7E84 - chains A and G of the 8 polymer chains in the assembly; structure by electron microscopy, 3.10 A resolution.

# Chain A (and G)
Name: Potassium voltage-gated channel subfamily D member 2
From: Octodon degus
Notes: chain G of this document is another copy of the same molecule, construct and numbering; everything in this record applies to it too
Reference sequence: A0A6P6DHQ6 (A0A6P6DHQ6_OCTDE); the author numbering skips numbers that UniProt does not, so the offset changes along the chain: 2-450 = UniProt 2-450; 453-495 = UniProt 451-493
Amino-acid sequence (492 residues; each row starts with the number of its first residue; note: 2 numbers in that range are skipped by the numbering (no residue carries them; nothing is unmodelled there)):
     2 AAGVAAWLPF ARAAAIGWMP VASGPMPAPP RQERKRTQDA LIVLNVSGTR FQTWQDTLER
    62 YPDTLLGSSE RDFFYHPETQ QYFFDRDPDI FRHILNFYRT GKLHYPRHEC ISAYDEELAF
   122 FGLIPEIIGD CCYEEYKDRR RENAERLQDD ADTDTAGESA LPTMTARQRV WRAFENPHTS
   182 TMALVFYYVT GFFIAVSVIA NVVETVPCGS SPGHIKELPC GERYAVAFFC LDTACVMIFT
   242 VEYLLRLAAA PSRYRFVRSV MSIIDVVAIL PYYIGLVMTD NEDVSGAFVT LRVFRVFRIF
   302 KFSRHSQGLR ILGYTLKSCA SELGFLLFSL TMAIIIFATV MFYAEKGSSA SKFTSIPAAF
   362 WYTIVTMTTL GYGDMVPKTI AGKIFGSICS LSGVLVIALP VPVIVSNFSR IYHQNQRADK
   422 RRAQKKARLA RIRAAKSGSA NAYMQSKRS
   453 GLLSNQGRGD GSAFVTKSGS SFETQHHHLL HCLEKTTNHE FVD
Disordered / not traced: 36-39, 158-162, 211-214, 453-471
Sequence notes: conflict Ala157 (Thr in A0A6P6DHQ6), Ser450 (Asn in A0A6P6DHQ6)
What the authors report for this chain:
  - conformationally variable residues (helix shift): Ala419
  - self-association interface (contacts with another copy of this molecule): Ala2 to Arg35, Ser472 to Asp495
  - contacts within the chain: Tyr444-His479 (hydrophobic contact), Tyr444-His483

# Interface between chain A and chain G
Pairs across the interface (110; chain A residue first):
  Asn46(A) - Arg51(G)
  Asn46(A) - Gln53(G)  hydrogen bond
  Ser48(A) - Phe52(G)
  Ser48(A) - Gln53(G)
  Gly49(A) - Arg51(G)  hydrogen bond (backbone-side chain)
  Gly49(A) - Gln53(G)
  His77(A) - Leu42(G)
  His77(A) - Trp55(G)
  Phe84(A) - Leu42(G)  hydrophobic
  Phe84(A) - Gln53(G)
  Phe84(A) - Trp55(G)  hydrophobic
  Asp86(A) - Thr54(G)
  Asp86(A) - Trp55(G)
  Asp86(A) - Thr58(G)  hydrogen bond
  Asp86(A) - Arg100(G)  hydrogen bond (backbone-side chain)
  Arg87(A) - Arg100(G)
  Asp88(A) - Arg93(G)  salt bridge
  Asp88(A) - Asn97(G)  hydrogen bond
  Asp88(A) - Arg100(G)
  Pro89(A) - Arg93(G)
  Asp90(A) - Arg93(G)  salt bridge
  His109(A) - Arg108(G)
  His109(A) - His109(G)
  Glu110(A) - Arg93(G)  salt bridge
  Cys111(A) - His105(G)
  Cys111(A) - Arg108(G)
  Cys111(A) - Cys132(G)  hydrophobic
  Ser113(A) - Cys132(G)
  Ala114(A) - His105(G)
  Glu117(A) - Thr101(G)
  Glu117(A) - Lys103(G)
  Arg140(A) - Arg108(G)
  Arg147(A) - Asp131(G)
  Arg147(A) - Cys132(G)
  Arg147(A) - Glu135(G)
  Glu205(A) - Tyr344(G)  hydrogen bond
  Thr206(A) - Phe343(G)
  Thr206(A) - Tyr344(G)
  Thr206(A) - Ile357(G)
  Val207(A) - Ser356(G)
  Val207(A) - Pro358(G)
  Pro208(A) - Ser356(G)
  Val290(A) - Lys347(G)
  Arg293(A) - Tyr344(G)
  Val294(A) - Tyr344(G)  hydrophobic
  Ile300(A) - Met333(G)  hydrophobic
  Ile300(A) - Ile337(G)  hydrophobic
  Phe301(A) - Ile337(G)  hydrophobic
  Phe303(A) - Phe329(G)  hydrophobic
  Ser307(A) - Phe329(G)
  Gly309(A) - Phe326(G)
  Leu310(A) - Phe326(G)  hydrophobic
  Leu310(A) - Phe329(G)  hydrophobic
  Leu310(A) - Met333(G)  hydrophobic
  Leu331(A) - Leu392(G)  hydrophobic
  Trp362(A) - Pro378(G)  hydrophobic
  Trp362(A) - Lys384(G)
  Ile365(A) - Ser388(G)
  Thr369(A) - Thr370(G)
  Thr369(A) - Ser391(G)
  Thr370(A) - Thr370(G)
  Leu371(A) - Thr367(G)
  Leu371(A) - Thr370(G)
  Leu371(A) - Leu371(G)
  Leu371(A) - Gly372(G)
  Gly372(A) - Gly372(G)
  Gly372(A) - Tyr373(G)
  Tyr373(A) - Tyr363(G)
  Tyr373(A) - Thr367(G)  hydrogen bond
  Tyr373(A) - Tyr373(G)
  Tyr373(A) - Gly374(G)
  Tyr373(A) - Val377(G)  hydrophobic
  Asp375(A) - Val377(G)
  Val402(A) - Ala399(G)  hydrophobic
  Val406(A) - Ala399(G)
  Val406(A) - Leu400(G)
  Val406(A) - Pro403(G)  hydrophobic
  Phe409(A) - Phe326(G)  hydrophobic
  Phe409(A) - Leu400(G)  hydrophobic
  Tyr413(A) - Glu323(G)
  Gln425(A) - Asp131(G)  hydrogen bond
  Gln425(A) - Tyr134(G)
  Gln425(A) - Glu135(G)
  Arg429(A) - Glu127(G)
  Arg429(A) - Ile129(G)  hydrogen bond (side chain-backbone)
  Arg429(A) - Asp131(G)  salt bridge
  Arg429(A) - Tyr134(G)
  Arg432(A) - Glu127(G)  hydrogen bond (side chain-backbone)
  Phe474(A) - Ala2(G)
  Phe474(A) - Ala3(G)  hydrophobic
  Phe474(A) - Leu9(G)  hydrophobic
  Thr476(A) - Pro31(G)
  Gln477(A) - Leu9(G)
  Gln477(A) - Arg13(G)
  Gln477(A) - Gln33(G)  hydrogen bond
  His480(A) - Pro28(G)
  His480(A) - Ala29(G)
  His480(A) - Pro30(G)
  His480(A) - Pro31(G)
  Leu481(A) - Leu9(G)  hydrophobic
  Leu481(A) - Ala12(G)  hydrophobic
  Leu481(A) - Ala16(G)  hydrophobic
  Leu481(A) - Trp19(G)
  Cys484(A) - Pro28(G)  hydrophobic
  Leu485(A) - Trp19(G)
  Lys487(A) - Ser24(G)
  Lys487(A) - Pro26(G)
  Thr488(A) - Trp19(G)
  Thr488(A) - Val22(G)
  Thr488(A) - Ala23(G)
Interface residues without a listed pair, chain A (72 interface residues in all): Thr50, Gln82, Ile91, Arg108, Glu118, Asn144, Asp151, Val203, Val297, Leu313, Leu317, Ile398, Ile405, Arg422, His478, His483
Interface residues without a listed pair, chain G (76 interface residues in all): Val5, Ala6, Ile128, Gly130, Ser322, Ile336, Thr340, Val341, Thr355, Val366, Val395, Leu396

# Overview
72 residues of chain A face 76 of chain G across their interface, with 11 hydrogen bonds and 4 salt bridges.
Among the polar pairs are Asp88(A)-Arg93(G), Asp90(A)-Arg93(G) and Glu110(A)-Arg93(G). From the paper:
conformational variability at Ala419(A); a self-association interface involving Ala2(A) and Ser472(A).
Both chains are Potassium voltage-gated channel subfamily D member 2 (Octodon degus). Entry 7E84 (CryoEM
structure of human Kv4.2-KChIP1 complex) was determined by electron microscopy, deposited together with 7E83,
7E8E and 7F3F.
